Entry 9GO6 (electron microscopy, 2.90 A resolution); this record covers chains c and d of the 50 polymer chains in the assembly.

[Chain c (and d)]
Name: Flagellin
Organism: Salmonella enterica
Notes: chain d of this document is another copy of the same molecule, construct and numbering; everything in this record applies to it too
Reference sequence: Q6V2T3 (Q6V2T3_SALER); residues 1-495 here = UniProt positions 1-495
Sequence (495 residues; numbered 1 to 495; the number before each row is that of its first residue):
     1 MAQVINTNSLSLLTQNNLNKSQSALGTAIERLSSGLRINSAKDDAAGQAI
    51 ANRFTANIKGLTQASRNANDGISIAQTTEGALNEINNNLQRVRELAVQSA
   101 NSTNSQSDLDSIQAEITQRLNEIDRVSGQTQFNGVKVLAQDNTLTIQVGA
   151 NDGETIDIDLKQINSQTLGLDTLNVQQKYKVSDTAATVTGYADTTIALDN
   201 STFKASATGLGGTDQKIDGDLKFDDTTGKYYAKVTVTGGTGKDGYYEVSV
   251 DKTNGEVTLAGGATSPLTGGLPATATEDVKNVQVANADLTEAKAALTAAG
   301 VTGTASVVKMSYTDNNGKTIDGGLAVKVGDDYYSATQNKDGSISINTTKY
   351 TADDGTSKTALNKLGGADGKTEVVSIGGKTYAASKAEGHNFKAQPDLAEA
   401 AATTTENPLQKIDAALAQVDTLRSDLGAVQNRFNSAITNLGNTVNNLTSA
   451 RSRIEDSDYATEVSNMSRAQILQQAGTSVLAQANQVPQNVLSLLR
Unresolved in the structure: 1

[Chain c / chain d interface]
Pairs across the interface (59):
  Ser-34(c) with Asn-6(d)
  Gly-35(c) with Asn-6(d), hydrogen bond (backbone-side chain)
  Leu-36(c) with Asn-6(d)
  Glu-79(c) with Ala-41(d)
  Asn-86(c) with Asn-52(d), hydrogen bond
  Gln-90(c) with Asn-52(d), hydrogen bond; Thr-55(d); Ala-56(d), hydrogen bond (side chain-backbone)
  Arg-93(c) with Ala-150(d), hydrogen bond (side chain-backbone); Asn-151(d), hydrogen bond
  Glu-94(c) with Lys-59(d), salt bridge; Gln-63(d)
  Val-97(c) with Gly-60(d); Gln-63(d); Asn-67(d); Gln-147(d)
  Gln-98(c) with Gln-63(d)
  Ala-100(c) with Thr-145(d); Gln-147(d)
  Asn-101(c) with Asn-67(d), hydrogen bond; Asp-70(d), hydrogen bond
  Ser-102(c) with Leu-144(d); Thr-145(d), hydrogen bond (side chain-backbone)
  Thr-103(c) with Asp-70(d); Asn-133(d), hydrogen bond (backbone-side chain)
  Ser-105(c) with Asn-133(d)
  Asp-108(c) with Asn-133(d), hydrogen bond
  Asn-316(c) with Gly-134(d); Val-135(d); Lys-136(d)
  Asn-407(c) with Asp-152(d)
  Pro-408(c) with Asp-152(d)
  Leu-409(c) with Ala-150(d); Asp-152(d), hydrogen bond (backbone-side chain)
  Gln-410(c) with Asp-152(d), hydrogen bond (backbone-side chain)
  Asp-420(c) with Asn-52(d)
  Arg-423(c) with Ala-41(d); Gln-48(d), hydrogen bond; Asn-52(d)
  Ser-424(c) with Ala-45(d)
  Gly-427(c) with Ala-41(d)
  Asn-431(c) with Lys-42(d), hydrogen bond (side chain-backbone)
  Asn-434(c) with Lys-42(d), hydrogen bond
  Asn-445(c) with Leu-12(d); Asn-16(d), hydrogen bond
  Thr-448(c) with Thr-7(d)
  Ser-452(c) with Val-4(d); Thr-7(d), hydrogen bond
  Asp-456(c) with Val-4(d); Asn-6(d), hydrogen bond; Thr-7(d), hydrogen bond
  Asp-458(c) with Ala-2(d); Gln-3(d), hydrogen bond (side chain-backbone)
  Tyr-459(c) with Gln-3(d); Ile-5(d), hydrophobic; Val-490(d), hydrogen bond (side chain-backbone); Leu-491(d), hydrogen bond (side chain-backbone)
  Ala-460(c) with Gln-3(d)
  Val-463(c) with Leu-493(d), hydrophobic
Other interface residues (no listed pair), chain c (46 interface residues in all): Leu-32, Asn-104, Asn-315, Asp-413, Ala-417, Gln-430, Gly-441, Asn-442, Ser-449, Ser-457, Met-466
Other interface residues (no listed pair), chain d (44 interface residues in all): Ser-9, Leu-13, Ala-49, Arg-53, Ala-64, Ile-74, Gln-140, Ile-146, Gly-149, Pro-487, Arg-495

[In short]
The interface between chain c and chain d involves 46 residues on one side and 44 on the other; the contacts
include 23 hydrogen bonds and 1 salt bridge. Polar contacts include Glu-94(c)/Lys-59(d), Gly-35(c)/Asn-6(d)
and Asn-86(c)/Asn-52(d).
Both chains are Flagellin (Salmonella enterica). Entry 9GO6 (Salmonella hook-filament junction complex) was
determined by electron microscopy (same publication as 9GNZ and 9GSX).
